Entry 2EVK (X-ray diffraction, 1.40 A resolution); this record covers chain A.

Chain A:
Molecule: Myoglobin
Source organism: Physeter catodon
UniProtKB: P02185 (MYG_PHYCA); residue numbers follow UniProt; this construct covers 1-153
Sequence (153 residues; each row starts with the number of its first residue):
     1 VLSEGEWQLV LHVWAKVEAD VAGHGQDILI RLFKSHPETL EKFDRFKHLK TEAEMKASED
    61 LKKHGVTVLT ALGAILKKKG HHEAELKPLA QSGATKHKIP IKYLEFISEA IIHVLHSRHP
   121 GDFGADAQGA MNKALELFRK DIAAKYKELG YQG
Differences from the reference sequence: engineered mutation Gly93 (His in P02185)
Ligand contacts: heme (HEM): Thr39, Lys42, Phe43, Arg45, His64, Thr67, Val68, Ala71, Leu72, Leu89, Ser92, His97, Ile99, Tyr103, Leu104, Ile107, Ile111, Phe138
Reported in the primary citation:
  - binding site for heme: His64

In short:
Ligands of chain A: heme. From the paper: a binding site for heme at His64.
Chain A is Myoglobin (Physeter catodon); the structure, The Structures of Thiolate- and Carboxylate-Ligated
Ferric H93G Myoglobin: Models for Cytochrome P450 and for Oxyanion-Bound ..., was determined by X-ray
diffraction, deposited together with 2EVP.
